Entry 6TWV (X-ray diffraction, 2.55 A resolution); this record covers chains F and K of the 6 polymer chains in the assembly.

Chain F:
Molecule: Hemagglutinin HA2
From: Influenza A virus (A/harbour seal/Germany/1/2014(H10N7))
UniProtKB: A0A0A7HR51 (A0A0A7HR51_9INFA); residues 1-176 here correspond to UniProt positions 333-508 (UniProt number = residue number + 332)
Sequence (177 residues; numbered 1 to 177; the number before each row is that of its first residue):
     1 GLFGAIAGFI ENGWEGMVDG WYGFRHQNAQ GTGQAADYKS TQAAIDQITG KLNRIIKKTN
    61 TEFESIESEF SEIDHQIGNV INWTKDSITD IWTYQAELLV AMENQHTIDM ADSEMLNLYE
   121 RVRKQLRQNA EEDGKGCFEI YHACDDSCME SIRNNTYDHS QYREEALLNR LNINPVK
Not modelled in the structure: 173-177
Sequence notes: expression tag (177)
Disulfides: Cys144-Cys148
Covalently attached groups: N-acetylglucosamine (NAG) linked to Asn82
Bound ions: Ca2+: Asn79 (together with N-acetylglucosamine) (shared with 1 residue of chain C; 1 residue of chain D)

Chain K:
Molecule: Hemagglutinin HA1
From: Influenza A virus (A/harbour seal/Germany/1/2014(H10N7))
UniProtKB: A0A0A7HR51 (A0A0A7HR51_9INFA); residues 1-323 here correspond to UniProt positions 10-332 (UniProt number = residue number + 9)
Sequence (325 residues; each row starts with the number of its first residue; numbers below 1 keep their minus sign (Asp-1 is residue -1)):
    -1 DPDKICLGHH AVANGTIVKT LTNEQEEVTN ATETVESTSL NRLCMKGRNH KDLGNCHPIG
    59 MLIGTPACDL HLTGTWDTLI ERKNAIAYCY PGATVNEEAL RQKIMESGGI SKINTGFTYG
   119 SSINSAGTTK ACMRNGGNSF YAELKWLVSK NKGQNFPQTT NTYRNADTAE HLIMWGIHHP
   179 SSTQEKNDLY GTQSLSISVG SSTYKNNFVP VVGARPQVNG LSGRIDFHWT LVQPGDKITF
   239 SHNGGLIAPS RVSKLIGRGL GIQSEAPIDN SCESKCFWRG GSINTRLPFQ NLSPRTVGQC
   299 PKYVNKKSLM LATGMRNVPE LVQGR
Not modelled in the structure: -1, 319-323
Sequence notes: expression tag (-1 to 0)
Disulfides: Cys42-Cys270, Cys54-Cys66, Cys87-Cys130, Cys274-Cys298
Covalently attached groups: N-acetylglucosamine (NAG) linked to Asn28

Chain F / chain K interface:
Residue-residue contacts - 8 pairs, chain F then chain K:
  Gln47(F) with Thr20(K)
  Gly50(F) with Leu19(K); Thr20(K)
  Lys51(F) with Leu19(K)
  Arg54(F) with Thr18(K); Leu19(K), hydrogen bond (side chain-backbone)
  Glu103(F) with Leu19(K)
  His106(F) with Thr20(K)
Interface residues without a listed pair, chain F (9 interface residues in all): Asp46, Thr61, Met102
Interface residues without a listed pair, chain K (4 interface residues in all): Asn303

Summary:
9 residues of chain F face 4 of chain K across their interface, with 1 hydrogen bond. Its one hydrogen-bonded
contact is Arg54(F)-Leu19(K). Covalently linked N-acetylglucosamine: at Asn82(F). Covalently linked
N-acetylglucosamine: at Asn28(K).
Chain F is Hemagglutinin HA2 and chain K is Hemagglutinin HA1, both from Influenza A virus (A/harbour
seal/Germany/1/2014(H10N7)); the structure, Crystal structure of the haemagglutinin mutant (Gln226Leu) from an
H10N7 seal influenza virus isolated in Germany ..., was determined by X-ray diffraction (same publication as
6TJW, 6TJY, 6TVA, 6TVB, 6TVC, 6TVD and 9 further entries).
